PDB entry 7TZ0 | electron microscopy, 4.17 A resolution (low resolution: residue-level contacts below are approximate; hydrogen-bond / salt-bridge calls are withheld) | chains A and B

Chain A:
Molecule: Spike glycoprotein
Organism: Severe acute respiratory syndrome coronavirus 2
UniProtKB: P0DTC2 (SPIKE_SARS2); residue numbers follow UniProt; this construct covers 14-1208
Amino-acid sequence (1247 residues; each row starts with the number of its first residue):
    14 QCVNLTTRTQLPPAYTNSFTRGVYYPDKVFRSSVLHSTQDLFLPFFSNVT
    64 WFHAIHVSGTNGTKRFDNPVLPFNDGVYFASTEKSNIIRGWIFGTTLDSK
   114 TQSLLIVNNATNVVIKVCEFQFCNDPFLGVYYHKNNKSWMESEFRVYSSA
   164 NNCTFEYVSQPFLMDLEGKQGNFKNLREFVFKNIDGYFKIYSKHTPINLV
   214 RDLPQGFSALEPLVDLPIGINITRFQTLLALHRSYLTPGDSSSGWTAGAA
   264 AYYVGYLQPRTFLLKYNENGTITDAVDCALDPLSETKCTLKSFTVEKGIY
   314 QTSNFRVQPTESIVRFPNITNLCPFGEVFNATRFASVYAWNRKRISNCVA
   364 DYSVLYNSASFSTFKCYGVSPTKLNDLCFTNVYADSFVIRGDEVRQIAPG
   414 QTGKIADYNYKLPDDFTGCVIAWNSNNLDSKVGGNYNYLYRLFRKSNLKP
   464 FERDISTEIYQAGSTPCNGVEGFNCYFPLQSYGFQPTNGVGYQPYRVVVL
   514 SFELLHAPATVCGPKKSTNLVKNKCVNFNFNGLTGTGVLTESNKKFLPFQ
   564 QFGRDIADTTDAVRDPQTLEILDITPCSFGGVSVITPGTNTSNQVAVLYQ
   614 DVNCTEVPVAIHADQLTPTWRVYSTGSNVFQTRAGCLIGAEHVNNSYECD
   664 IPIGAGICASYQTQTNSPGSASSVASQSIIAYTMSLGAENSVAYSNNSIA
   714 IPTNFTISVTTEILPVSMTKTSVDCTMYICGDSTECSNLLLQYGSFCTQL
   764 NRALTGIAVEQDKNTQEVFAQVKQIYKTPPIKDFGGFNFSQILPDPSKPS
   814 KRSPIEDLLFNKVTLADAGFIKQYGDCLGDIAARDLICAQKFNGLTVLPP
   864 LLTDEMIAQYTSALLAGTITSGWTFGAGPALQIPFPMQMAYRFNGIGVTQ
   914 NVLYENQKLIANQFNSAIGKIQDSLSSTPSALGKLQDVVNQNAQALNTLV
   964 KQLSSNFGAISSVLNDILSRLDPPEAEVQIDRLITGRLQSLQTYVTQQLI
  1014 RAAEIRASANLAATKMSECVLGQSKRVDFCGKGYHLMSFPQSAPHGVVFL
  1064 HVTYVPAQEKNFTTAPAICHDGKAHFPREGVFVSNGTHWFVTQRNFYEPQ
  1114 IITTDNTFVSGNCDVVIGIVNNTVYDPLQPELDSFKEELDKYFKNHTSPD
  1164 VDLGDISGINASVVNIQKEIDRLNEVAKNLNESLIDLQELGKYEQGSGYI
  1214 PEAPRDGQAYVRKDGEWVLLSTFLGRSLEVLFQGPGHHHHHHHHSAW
Not modelled in the structure: 14-334, 527-1260
Construct notes: conflict Gly682 (Arg in P0DTC2), Ser683 (Arg in P0DTC2), Ser685 (Arg in P0DTC2); engineered mutation Pro817 (Phe in P0DTC2), Pro892 (Ala in P0DTC2), Pro899 (Ala in P0DTC2), Pro942 (Ala in P0DTC2), Pro986 (Lys in P0DTC2), Pro987 (Val in P0DTC2); expression tag (1209-1260)
Cystine bridges: Cys336-Cys361, Cys379-Cys432, Cys391-Cys525, Cys480-Cys488
Swiss-Prot annotation at these positions:
  - region: Asn280 to Cys301 (Putative superantigen), Arg403 to Asp405 (Integrin-binding motif), Asn448 to Phe456 (Immunodominant HLA epitope recognized by the CD8+), Pro681, Ala684 (Putative superantigen), Ser816 to Tyr837 (Fusion peptide 1), Lys835 to Phe855 (Fusion peptide 2), Asp1163 to Glu1202 (Heptad repeat 2)
  - site: Arg815, Ser816 (Cleavage)
  - glycosylation: Asn17 (N-linked (GlcNAc...) (complex) asparagine), Asn61 (N-linked (GlcNAc...) (hybrid) asparagine), Asn74 (N-linked (GlcNAc...) (complex) asparagine), Asn122 (N-linked (GlcNAc...) (hybrid) asparagine), Asn149 (N-linked (GlcNAc...) (complex) asparagine), Asn165 (N-linked (GlcNAc...) (complex) asparagine), Asn234 (N-linked (GlcNAc...) (high mannose) asparagine), Asn282 (N-linked (GlcNAc...) (complex) asparagine), Thr323 (O-linked (GalNAc) threonine), Ser325 (O-linked (HexNAc...) serine), Asn331 (N-linked (GlcNAc...) (complex) asparagine), Asn343 (N-linked (GlcNAc...) (complex) asparagine), Asn603 (N-linked (GlcNAc...) (hybrid) asparagine), Asn616 (N-linked (GlcNAc...) (complex) asparagine), Asn657 (N-linked (GlcNAc...) (complex) asparagine), Thr676 (O-linked (GlcNAc...) threonine), Thr678 (O-linked (GlcNAc...) threonine), Asn709 (N-linked (GlcNAc...) (high mannose) asparagine), Asn717 (N-linked (GlcNAc...) (hybrid) asparagine), Asn801 (N-linked (GlcNAc...) (hybrid) asparagine) and 6 more in UniProt
  - natural variant: Leu18 (L18F: In strain: Beta/B.1.351, Gamma/P.1 and 1 more), Thr19 (T19I: In strain: Omicron/BQ.1.1, Omicron/XBB.1.5 and 1 more; T19R: In strain: Delta/B.1.617.2, Omicron/BA.2 and 4 more), Thr20 (T20N: In strain: Gamma/P.1), Leu24 to Ala27 (sequence variant, change not given here; In strain: Omicron/BA.2, Omicron/BA.2.12.1 and 6 more), Pro26 (P26S: In strain: Gamma/P.1), Gln52 (Q52H: In strain: Omicron/EG.5.1), Ala67 (A67V: In strain: Eta/B.1.525, Omicron/BA.1), His69 to Val70 (deletion: In strain: Alpha/B.1.1.7, Eta/B.1.525 and 5 more), Gly75 (G75V: In strain: Lambda/C.37), Thr76 (T76I: In strain: Lambda/C.37), Asp80 (D80A: In strain: Beta/B.1.351), Val83 (V83A: In strain: Omicron/XBB.1.5, Omicron/EG.5.1), 80 further natural variant entries in UniProt
  - mutagenesis: His69 to Val70 (Increased incorporation of cleaved spike into virions), Asn121 (N121Q: Partial loss of biliverdin affinity), Arg190 (R190K: Partial loss of biliverdin affinity), Asn234 (N234Q: Increased resistance to neutralizing antibodies), Asn331 (N331Q: Reduced viral infectivity), Asn343 (N343Q: Reduced viral infectivity), Leu452 (L452R: Increased resistance to neutralizing antibodies. Decreases HLA binding to NF9 epitope. Increased binding affinity to human ACE2), Tyr453 (Y453F: Decreased HLA binding to NF9 epitope. Increased binding affinity to human ACE2), Ala475 (A475V: Increased resistance to neutralizing antibodies), Val483 (V483A: Increased resistance to neutralizing antibodies), Glu484 (E484D: Increased replication in human TMEM106B overexpressing cells), Phe490 (F490L: Increased resistance to neutralizing antibodies and human covalescent sera neutralization), 12 further mutagenesis entries in UniProt
From the paper describing this entry:
  - mutagenesis - K417E, G446V (greater than 10-fold), G476S (greater than 10-fold), F486S, F486V: decreased binding to FSR16m
  - mutagenesis - K417E, G446V, G476S, T478K, F486S, F486V: decreased binding to DARPin FSR22 (chain B)

Chain B:
Molecule: DARPin FSR22
Notes: antibody fragment or engineered binder
Amino-acid sequence (225 residues; each row starts with the number of its first residue; numbers below 1 keep their minus sign (Met-55 is residue -55)):
   -55 MGSSHHHHHHSSGMEQKLISEEDLDGYIPEAPRDGQAYVRKDGEWVLLST
    -5 FLGGGGSLQGGGGSLQGSDLGKKLLEAARAGQDDEVRILMANGADVNACD
    45 PSGITPLHLAADKGHLEIVEVLLKYGADVNAMDVWGRTPLHLAAFTGHLE
    95 IVEVLLKYGADVNACDLNGYTPLHLAAGRGHLEIVEVLLKNGAGVNAQDK
   145 FGKTAFDISIDNGNEDLAEILQSSS
Not modelled in the structure: -55 to 14

How chain A and chain B interact:
Pairs across the interface (8; chain A residue first):
  Phe456(A) - Ser46(B)
  Phe456(A) - Val78(B)
  Phe486(A) - Trp79(B)
  Phe486(A) - Phe89(B)
  Phe486(A) - Tyr114(B)
  Phe486(A) - Leu119(B)
  Asn487(A) - Trp79(B)
  Tyr489(A) - Trp79(B)
Also at the interface, not in a pair above, chain A (8 interface residues in all): Leu455, Glu484, Cys488, Phe490
Also at the interface, not in a pair above, chain B (9 interface residues in all): Pro45, Asn112, Phe145
From the paper, about this interface:
  - epitope / paratope residues, chain A: Phe456(A), Phe486(A), Asn487(A), Tyr489(A)

Overview:
8 residues of chain A and 9 residues of chain B are in contact. UniProt lists 24 mutagenesis sites on chain A.
The paper reports that K417E, G446V and G476S of chain A, among others, reduce binding to DARPin FSR22 (chain
B); epitope/paratope residues Phe456(A), Phe486(A) and Asn487(A) among others; 6 substitutions were tested in
all.
Here chain A is Spike glycoprotein (Severe acute respiratory syndrome coronavirus 2) and chain B is DARPin
FSR22. Entry 7TZ0 (Cryo-EM structure of SARS-CoV-2 spike in complex with FSR22, an anti-SARS-CoV-2 DARPin
(Local refinement of FSR22 ...) was determined by electron microscopy, deposited together with 7TYZ.
